Entry 8ZD4 (electron microscopy, 2.90 A resolution); this record covers chains B and G of the 4 polymer chains in the assembly.

# Chain B (and G)
Protein: gamma chain
Organism: Homo sapiens
Notes: chain G of this document is another copy of the same molecule, construct and numbering; everything in this record applies to it too
Sequence (224 residues; row label = number of the first residue in the row):
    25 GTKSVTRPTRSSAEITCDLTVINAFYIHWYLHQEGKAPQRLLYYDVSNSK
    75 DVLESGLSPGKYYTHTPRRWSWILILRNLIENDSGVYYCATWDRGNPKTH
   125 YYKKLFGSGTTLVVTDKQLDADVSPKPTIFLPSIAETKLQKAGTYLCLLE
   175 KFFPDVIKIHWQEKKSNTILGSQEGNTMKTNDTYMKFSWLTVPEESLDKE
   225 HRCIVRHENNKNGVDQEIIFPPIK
Disulfide bonds: Cys41-Cys113

# Interface between chain B and chain G
Residue-residue contacts (22):
  Arg34(B) - Ser71(G)
  Ser36(B) - Thr90(G)  hydrogen bond (side chain-backbone)
  Glu38(B) - His89(G)  salt bridge
  Glu38(B) - Pro91(G)
  Tyr68(B) - Arg101(G)
  Ser71(B) - Arg34(G)
  Asn72(B) - Asn102(G)  hydrogen bond (backbone-side chain)
  Ser73(B) - Arg101(G)  hydrogen bond
  Ser73(B) - Asn102(G)
  Tyr87(B) - Tyr87(G)  hydrophobic
  Tyr87(B) - Arg101(G)
  Thr88(B) - Arg101(G)  hydrogen bond (backbone-side chain)
  His89(B) - Glu38(G)  salt bridge
  His89(B) - Ile99(G)
  Ile99(B) - Tyr87(G)
  Ile99(B) - His89(G)
  Arg101(B) - Ser73(G)  hydrogen bond (side chain-backbone)
  Arg101(B) - Lys74(G)
  Arg101(B) - Tyr87(G)
  Arg101(B) - Thr88(G)
  Asn102(B) - Asn72(G)  hydrogen bond (side chain-backbone)
  Asn102(B) - Ser73(G)
Interface residues without a listed pair, chain B (16 interface residues in all): Asp75, Thr90, Pro91
Interface residues without a listed pair, chain G (18 interface residues in all): Arg31, Ser36, Tyr68, Asp75

# Overview
The interface between chain B and chain G involves 16 residues on one side and 18 on the other; the contacts
include 6 hydrogen bonds and 2 salt bridges. Polar contacts include Glu38(B)-His89(G), Ser36(B)-Thr90(G) and
Asn72(B)-Asn102(G).
Both chains are gamma chain (Homo sapiens). Entry 8ZD4 (Cryo-EM structure of the gdTCR-ECD) was determined by
electron microscopy (same publication as 8ZA6, 8ZA9, 8ZAA and 9II6).
